PDB entry 6XJA | electron microscopy, 4.00 A resolution | chains P and H of the 5 polymer chains in the assembly

[Chain P]
Molecule: Immunoglobulin A1 protease
Organism: Streptococcus pneumoniae (strain ATCC BAA-255 / R6)
Notes: EC 3.4.24.13
UniProt: Q59947 (IGA1_STRR6); residues 665-1963 here = UniProt positions 665-1963
Sequence (1299 residues; row label = number of the first residue in the row):
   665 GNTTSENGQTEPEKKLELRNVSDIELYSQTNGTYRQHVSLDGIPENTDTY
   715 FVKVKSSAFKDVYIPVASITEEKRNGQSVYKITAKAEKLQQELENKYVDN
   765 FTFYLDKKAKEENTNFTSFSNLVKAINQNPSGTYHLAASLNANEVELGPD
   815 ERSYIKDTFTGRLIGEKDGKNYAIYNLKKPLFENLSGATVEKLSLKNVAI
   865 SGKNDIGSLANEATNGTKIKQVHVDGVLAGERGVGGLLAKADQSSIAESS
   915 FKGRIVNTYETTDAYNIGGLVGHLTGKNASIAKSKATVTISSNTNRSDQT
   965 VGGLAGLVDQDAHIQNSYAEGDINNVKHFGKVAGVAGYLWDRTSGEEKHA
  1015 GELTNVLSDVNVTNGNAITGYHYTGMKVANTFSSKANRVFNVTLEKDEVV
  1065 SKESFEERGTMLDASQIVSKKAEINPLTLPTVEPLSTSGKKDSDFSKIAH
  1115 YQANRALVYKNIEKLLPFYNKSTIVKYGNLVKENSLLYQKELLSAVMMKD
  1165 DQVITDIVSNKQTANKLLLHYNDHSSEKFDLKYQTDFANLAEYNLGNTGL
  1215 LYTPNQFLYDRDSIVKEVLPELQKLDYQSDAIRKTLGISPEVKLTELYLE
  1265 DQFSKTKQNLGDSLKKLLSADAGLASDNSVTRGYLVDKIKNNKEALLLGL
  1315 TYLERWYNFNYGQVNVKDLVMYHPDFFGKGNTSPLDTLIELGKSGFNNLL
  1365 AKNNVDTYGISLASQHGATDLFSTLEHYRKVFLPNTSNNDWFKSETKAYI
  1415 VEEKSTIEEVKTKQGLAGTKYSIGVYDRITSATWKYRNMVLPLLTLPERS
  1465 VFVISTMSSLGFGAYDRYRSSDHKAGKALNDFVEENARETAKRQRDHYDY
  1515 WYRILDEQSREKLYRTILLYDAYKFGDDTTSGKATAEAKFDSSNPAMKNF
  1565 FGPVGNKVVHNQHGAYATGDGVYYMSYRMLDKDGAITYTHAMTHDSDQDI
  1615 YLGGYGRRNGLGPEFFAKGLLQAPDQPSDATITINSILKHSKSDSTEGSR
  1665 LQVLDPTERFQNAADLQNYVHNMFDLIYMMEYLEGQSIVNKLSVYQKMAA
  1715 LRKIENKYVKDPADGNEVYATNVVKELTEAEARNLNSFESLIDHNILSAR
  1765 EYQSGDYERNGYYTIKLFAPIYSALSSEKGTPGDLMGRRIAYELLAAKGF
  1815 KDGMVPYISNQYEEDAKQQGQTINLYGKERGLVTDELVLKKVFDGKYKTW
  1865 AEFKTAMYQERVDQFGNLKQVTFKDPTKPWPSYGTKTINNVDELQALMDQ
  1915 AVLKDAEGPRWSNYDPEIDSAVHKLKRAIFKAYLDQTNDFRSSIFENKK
Not modelled in the structure: 1054-1063, 1097-1099
Sequence notes: engineered mutation Ala1605 (Glu in Q59947)
Swiss-Prot annotation at these positions:
  - binding site (Zn(2+)): His1604, His1608, Glu1628
What the authors report for this chain:
  - conformationally variable residues (loop rearrangement): Asp770 to Phe783

[Chain H]
Molecule: Immunoglobulin alpha-1 heavy chain
Organism: Homo sapiens
Sequence (232 residues; each row starts with the number of its first residue):
     1 AVALAASGAAAAAPGASLKLSCAASGATAAAAAAAWVRAAAGKALEWVAA
    51 IAAAAAAAAAAAAAAAAAAAAISADASAAAAALAAASLAAADTAAYYCAA
   101 AGAAAAAAWGQGTLVTVSSASPTSPKVFPLSLCSTQPDGNVVIACLVQGF
   151 FPQEPLSVTWSESGQGVTARNFPPSQDASGDLYTTSSQLTLPATQCLAGK
   201 SVTCHVKHYTNPSQDVTVPCPAVPTPPTPSPS
Disulfides: Cys22-Cys98, Cys145-Cys204, Cys196-Cys220

[Interface between chain P and chain H]
Pairs across the interface - 52 pairs, chain P then chain H:
  Arg960(P) - Ser161(H)  hydrogen bond
  Arg960(P) - Thr203(H)  hydrogen bond
  Arg960(P) - His205(H)  hydrogen bond
  Arg960(P) - Asp215(H)  salt bridge
  Ser961(P) - Glu162(H)  hydrogen bond
  Ser961(P) - Lys200(H)
  Asp962(P) - Ser161(H)
  Tyr1002(P) - Ser163(H)  hydrogen bond (side chain-backbone)
  Tyr1002(P) - Gly164(H)
  Trp1004(P) - Ser163(H)
  Trp1004(P) - Gly164(H)
  Trp1004(P) - Gln165(H)
  Trp1004(P) - Gly166(H)
  Arg1006(P) - Thr159(H)  hydrogen bond
  Arg1006(P) - Trp160(H)  hydrogen bond (side chain-backbone)
  Gly1009(P) - Gln165(H)
  Tyr1035(P) - Ser163(H)
  Tyr1035(P) - Gly164(H)
  Tyr1035(P) - Gln165(H)  hydrogen bond (side chain-backbone)
  Tyr1035(P) - Gln195(H)  hydrogen bond
  Gly1578(P) - Pro227(H)
  Ala1579(P) - Pro226(H)
  Ala1579(P) - Pro227(H)  hydrogen bond (backbone-backbone)
  Ala1579(P) - Thr228(H)
  Tyr1580(P) - Pro226(H)  hydrophobic
  Tyr1580(P) - Pro227(H)
  Ala1581(P) - Pro227(H)
  Tyr1591(P) - Pro229(H)  hydrogen bond (side chain-backbone)
  Tyr1591(P) - Ser230(H)
  Tyr1591(P) - Pro231(H)
  Thr1601(P) - Pro229(H)
  His1604(P) - Pro227(H)
  His1608(P) - Pro227(H)
  Pro1627(P) - Thr225(H)
  Glu1628(P) - Pro226(H)
  Glu1628(P) - Pro227(H)
  Lys1632(P) - Pro229(H)
  Lys1632(P) - Ser230(H)
  Asp1639(P) - Ser230(H)
  Asp1639(P) - Pro231(H)
  Gln1640(P) - Ser232(H)  hydrogen bond (side chain-backbone)
  Asp1643(P) - Ser232(H)
  Pro1726(P) - Thr135(H)
  Pro1726(P) - Gln136(H)
  Ala1727(P) - Thr135(H)
  Ala1727(P) - Gln136(H)
  Tyr1776(P) - Pro226(H)  hydrogen bond (side chain-backbone)
  Tyr1776(P) - Pro227(H)
  Tyr1776(P) - Thr228(H)  hydrogen bond (side chain-backbone)
  Tyr1840(P) - Asp138(H)
  Tyr1840(P) - Gly139(H)  hydrogen bond (backbone-backbone)
  Gly1841(P) - Asp138(H)  hydrogen bond (backbone-side chain)
Also at the interface, not in a pair above, chain P (31 interface residues in all): Tyr1037, Thr1038, Asn1838, Leu1839
Also at the interface, not in a pair above, chain H (27 interface residues in all): Val167, Ser201
From the paper, about this interface:
  - interface residues, chain H: Pro227(H), Thr228(H)

[Summary]
Chain P and chain H form an interface of 31 and 27 residues respectively, with 16 hydrogen bonds and 1 salt
bridge. Among the polar pairs are Arg960(P)-Asp215(H), Arg960(P)-Ser161(H) and Arg960(P)-Thr203(H). From
UniProt: 3 Zn2+-binding residues on chain P. From the paper: interface residues Pro227(H) and Thr228(H);
conformational variability at Asp770(P).
Chain P is Immunoglobulin A1 protease (Streptococcus pneumoniae (strain ATCC BAA-255 / R6)) and chain H is
Immunoglobulin alpha-1 heavy chain (Homo sapiens); the structure, Streptococcus Pneumoniae IgA1 Protease with
IgA1 substrate, was determined by electron microscopy, deposited together with 6XJB and 7JGJ.
